PDB entry 4L0U | X-ray diffraction, 2.50 A resolution | chains I and J of the 10 polymer chains in the assembly

[Chain I (and J)]
Protein: 2-Cys peroxiredoxin, putative
Source organism: Plasmodium vivax Sal-1
Notes: EC 1.11.1.15; chain J of this document is another copy of the same molecule, construct and numbering; everything in this record applies to it too
UniProtKB: A5K421 (A5K421_PLAVS); residue numbers follow UniProt; this construct covers 2-195
Chain sequence (213 residues; each row starts with the number of its first residue; numbers below 1 keep their minus sign (Met-17 is residue -17)):
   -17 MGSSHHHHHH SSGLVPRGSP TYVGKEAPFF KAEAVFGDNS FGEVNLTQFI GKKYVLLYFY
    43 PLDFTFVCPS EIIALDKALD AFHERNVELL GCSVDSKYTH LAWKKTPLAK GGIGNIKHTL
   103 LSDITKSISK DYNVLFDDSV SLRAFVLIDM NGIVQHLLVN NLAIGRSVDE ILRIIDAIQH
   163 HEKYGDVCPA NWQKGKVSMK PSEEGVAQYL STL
Unresolved in the structure: -17 to 0, 178-195 (chain J: -17 to 1, 181-195)
Sequence notes: expression tag (-17 to 1)

[Interface between chain I and chain J]
Pairs across the interface (96; chain I residue first):
  Ser1(I) with Asn115(J), hydrogen bond (backbone-side chain)
  Pro2(I) with Asn115(J)
  Thr3(I) with Asn115(J); Leu124(J)
  Val5(I) with Phe118(J); Leu124(J); Val141(J), hydrophobic
  Gly6(I) with Phe118(J); Asn143(J)
  Lys7(I) with Phe118(J); Asp119(J), salt bridge
  Phe48(I) with Trp174(J); Lys176(J)
  Val49(I) with Lys165(J); Trp174(J)
  Cys50(I) with Cys170(J), disulfide; Pro171(J); Trp174(J), hydrophobic
  Pro51(I) with Trp174(J)
  Ser52(I) with Asp168(J)
  Ile55(I) with Pro171(J), hydrophobic
  Ala56(I) with Asp168(J)
  Leu90(I) with Asn173(J); Trp174(J); Gln175(J), hydrogen bond (backbone-backbone)
  Ala91(I) with Asn173(J); Gln175(J), hydrogen bond (backbone-side chain)
  Lys92(I) with Gln175(J); Gly177(J)
  Gly93(I) with Trp174(J); Gln175(J), hydrogen bond (backbone-backbone); Gly177(J)
  Gly94(I) with Trp174(J), hydrogen bond (backbone-side chain)
  Asn115(I) with Pro2(J); Thr3(J)
  Phe118(I) with Val5(J); Gly6(J); Lys7(J)
  Asp119(I) with Lys7(J), salt bridge
  Leu124(I) with Thr3(J); Val5(J)
  Gln137(I) with Asn142(J); Asn143(J), hydrogen bond; Leu144(J)
  His138(I) with Leu140(J); Val141(J); Asn142(J), hydrogen bond
  Leu139(I) with Leu139(J); Leu140(J); Val141(J), hydrogen bond (backbone-backbone)
  Leu140(I) with His138(J); Leu139(J); Leu140(J), hydrophobic
  Val141(I) with His138(J); Leu139(J), hydrogen bond (backbone-backbone)
  Asn142(I) with Gln137(J); His138(J), hydrogen bond
  Asn143(I) with Gly6(J); Gln137(J), hydrogen bond
  Leu144(I) with Gln137(J)
  Ala145(I) with Lys165(J); Tyr166(J)
  Ile146(I) with Ile156(J), hydrophobic; Ala159(J), hydrophobic; Glu164(J); Tyr166(J), hydrophobic
  Gly147(I) with Tyr166(J)
  Arg148(I) with Tyr166(J); Gly167(J); Asp168(J)
  Ser149(I) with Gly167(J); Asp168(J)
  Val150(I) with Asp168(J), hydrogen bond (backbone-side chain)
  Glu152(I) with Glu152(J); Tyr166(J), hydrogen bond
  Ile156(I) with Ile146(J), hydrophobic
  Ala159(I) with Ile146(J)
  Ile160(I) with Leu144(J), hydrophobic; Ile146(J), hydrophobic
  His163(I) with Leu144(J); Ala145(J)
  Asp168(I) with Val49(J); Ala145(J)
  Cys170(I) with Cys50(J), disulfide
  Pro171(I) with Cys50(J); Ser52(J)
  Trp174(I) with Cys50(J); Pro51(J); Ser52(J); Ile55(J), hydrophobic; Leu90(J), hydrophobic
  Gln175(I) with Ile55(J); Leu90(J); Ala91(J)
  Lys176(I) with Lys59(J)
  Gly177(I) with Ala56(J)
Other interface residues (no listed pair), chain I (52 interface residues in all): Thr47, Glu53, Leu117, Val136
Other interface residues (no listed pair), chain J (49 interface residues in all): Gly94, Leu117, Val136, Arg155, Ile160, Val169
Disulfides between the chains: Cys50(I)-Cys170(J), Cys170(I)-Cys50(J)

[Summary]
Chain I and chain J form an interface of 52 and 49 residues respectively, with 2 disulfide bonds, 13 hydrogen
bonds and 2 salt bridges. Polar pairs include Lys7(I)-Asp119(J), Ser1(I)-Asn115(J) and Ala91(I)-Gln175(J).
Both chains are 2-Cys peroxiredoxin, putative (Plasmodium vivax Sal-1). Entry 4L0U (Crystal structure of
Plasmodium vivax Prx1a) was determined by X-ray diffraction (same publication as 4L0W).
